6FFB - chain A; structure by X-ray diffraction, 1.65 A resolution.

Chain A:
Molecule: 17-beta-hydroxysteroid dehydrogenase 14
From: Homo sapiens
Notes: EC 1.1.1.-
Reference sequence: Q9BPX1 (DHB14_HUMAN); numbering as in UniProt (aligned over 1-270)
Sequence (274 residues; each row starts with the number of its first residue; numbers below 1 keep their minus sign (Gly-1 is residue -1)):
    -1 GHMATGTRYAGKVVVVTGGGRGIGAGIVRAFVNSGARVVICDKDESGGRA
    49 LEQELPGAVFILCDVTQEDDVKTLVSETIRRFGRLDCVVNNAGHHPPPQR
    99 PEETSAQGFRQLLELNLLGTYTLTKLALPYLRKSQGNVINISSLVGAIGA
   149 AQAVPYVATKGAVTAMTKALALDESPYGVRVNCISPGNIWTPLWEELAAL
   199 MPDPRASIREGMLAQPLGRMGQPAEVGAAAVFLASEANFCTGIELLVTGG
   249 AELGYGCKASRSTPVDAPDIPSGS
Disordered / not traced: -1 to 3, 254-265, 269-272
Differences from the reference sequence: expression tag (-1 to 0, 271-272); engineered mutation Ala148 (Gln in Q9BPX1); variant Ser205 (Thr in Q9BPX1)
UniProt features mapped onto this chain:
  - active site: Tyr154 (Proton acceptor)
  - binding site (NAD(+)): Arg19, Ile21, Asp40, Lys41, Asp62, Val63, Asn89, Tyr154, Lys158, Ile187, Thr189, Leu191
  - mutagenesis: His93 (H93A: Increases kcat for androst-5-en-3beta,17beta-diol and 17beta-estradioll), Lys158 (K158A: Lacks of activity of testosterone 17-beta-dehydrogenase (NADP+) and estradiol 17-beta-dehydrogenase [NAD(P)+] activities), Tyr253 (Y253A: Lacks of activity of testosterone 17-beta-dehydrogenase (NADP+) and estradiol 17-beta-dehydrogenase [NAD(P)+] activities), Cys255 (C255A: Does not affect kcat for androst-5-en-3beta,17beta-diol and 17beta-estradiol)
Metal / ion sites: Na+: Glu50, Leu53, Ala56
Ligand contacts:
  - beta-D-glucopyranose (BGC): Gly20, Trp188, Thr189, Pro190, Glu193, Pro221
  - F45 ([6-(3,4-dihydroxyphenyl)pyridin-2-yl](4-fluoro-3-hydroxyphenyl)methanone): His93, Pro96, Ser141, Leu142, Val143, Ala148, Ala149, Gln150, Ala151, Tyr154, Pro184, Gly185, Asn186, Leu191, Trp192, Leu195, Met199, Tyr253
  - NAD (nicotinamide-adenine-dinucleotide): Gly16, Gly18, Arg19, Gly20, Ile21, Gly22, Cys39, Asp40, Lys41, Asp42, Cys61, Asp62, Val63, Thr64, Asn89, Ala90, Gly91, Leu113, Ile139, Ser140, Ser141, Tyr154, Lys158, Pro184, Gly185, Asn186, Ile187, Thr189, Pro190, Leu191, Trp192

Summary:
Bound to chain A: NAD, beta-D-glucopyranose and compound F45. Glu50, Leu53 and Ala56 coordinate Na+. From
UniProt: active-site residue Tyr154, 12 NAD+-binding residues and 4 mutagenesis sites.
Chain A is 17-beta-hydroxysteroid dehydrogenase 14 (Homo sapiens); the structure, 17beta-hydroxysteroid
dehydrogenase 14 variant S205 - mutant Q148A - in complex with a nonsteroidal inhibitor, was determined by
X-ray diffraction (same publication as 6QCK, 6HNO and 6G4L).
